PDB entry 4XPD | X-ray diffraction, 2.81 A resolution | chains A and C of the 4 polymer chains in the assembly

[Chain A]
Protein: N-terminal acetyltransferase A complex subunit NAT1
Organism: Saccharomyces cerevisiae
UniProtKB: P12945 (NAT1_YEAST); residues 1-854 here = UniProt positions 1-854
Chain sequence (854 residues; numbered 1 to 854; the number before each row is that of its first residue):
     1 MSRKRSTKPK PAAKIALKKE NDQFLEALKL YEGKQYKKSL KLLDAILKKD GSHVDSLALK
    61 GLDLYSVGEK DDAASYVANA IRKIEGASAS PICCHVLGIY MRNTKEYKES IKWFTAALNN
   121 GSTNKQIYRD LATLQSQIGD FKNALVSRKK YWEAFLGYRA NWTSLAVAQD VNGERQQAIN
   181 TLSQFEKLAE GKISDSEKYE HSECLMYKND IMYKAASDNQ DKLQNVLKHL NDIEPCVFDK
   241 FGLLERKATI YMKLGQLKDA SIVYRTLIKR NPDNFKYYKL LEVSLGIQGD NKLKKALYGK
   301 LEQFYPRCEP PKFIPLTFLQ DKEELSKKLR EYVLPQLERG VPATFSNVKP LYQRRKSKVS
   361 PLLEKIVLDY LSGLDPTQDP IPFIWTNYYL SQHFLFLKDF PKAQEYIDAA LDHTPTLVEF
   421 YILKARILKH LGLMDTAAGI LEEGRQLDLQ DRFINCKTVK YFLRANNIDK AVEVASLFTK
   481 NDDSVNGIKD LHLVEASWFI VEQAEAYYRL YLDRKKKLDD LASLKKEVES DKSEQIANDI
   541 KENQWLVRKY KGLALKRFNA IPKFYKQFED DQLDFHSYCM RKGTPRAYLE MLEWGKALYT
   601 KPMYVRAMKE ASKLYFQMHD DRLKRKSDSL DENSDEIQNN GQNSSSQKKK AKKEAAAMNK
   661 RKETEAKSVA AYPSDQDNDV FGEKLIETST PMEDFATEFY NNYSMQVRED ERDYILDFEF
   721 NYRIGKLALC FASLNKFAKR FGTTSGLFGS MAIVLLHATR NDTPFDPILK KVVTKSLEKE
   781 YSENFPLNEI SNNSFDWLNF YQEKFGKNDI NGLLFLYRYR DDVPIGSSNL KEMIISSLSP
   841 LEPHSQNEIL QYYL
Disordered / not traced: 1-21, 85-89, 527-534, 625-659, 766-771, 790-794
Residues lining bound ligands: guanosine-5',3'-tetraphosphate (G4P): K349, Q353, R426, K429, H430, K457, K460, Y461
Swiss-Prot annotation at these positions:
  - modified residue: S2 (N-acetylserine), S674 (Phosphoserine)

[Chain C]
Protein: N-terminal acetyltransferase A complex subunit NAT5
Organism: Saccharomyces cerevisiae
Notes: EC 2.3.1.-
UniProtKB: Q08689 (NAT5_YEAST); numbering as in UniProt (aligned over 1-176)
Chain sequence (176 residues; each row starts with the number of its first residue):
     1 MGRDICTLDN VYANNLGMLT KLAHVTVPNL YQDAFFSALF AEDSLVAKNK KPSSKKDVHF
    61 TQMAYYSEIP VGGLVAKLVP KKQNELSLKG IQIEFLGVLP NYRHKSIGSK LLKFAEDKCS
   121 ECHQHNVFVY LPAVDDLTKQ WFIAHGFEQV GETVNNFIKG VNGDEQDAIL LKKHIS
Disordered / not traced: 1-2, 43-56, 81-85
Residues lining bound ligands: acetyl coenzyme A (ACO): T26, V27, L30, Y31, I93, E94, F95, L96, G97, V98, Y102, R103, H104, K105, S106, I107, G108, S109, V129, Y130, L131, T138, W141, A144, H145

[Interface between chain A and chain C]
Pairs across the interface - 25 pairs, chain A then chain C:
  P376(A) with N101(C)
  T377(A) with N101(C); K105(C), hydrogen bond (backbone-side chain)
  P380(A) with Y102(C), hydrophobic
  I381(A) with Y66(C), hydrophobic; S67(C); I69(C), hydrophobic
  I384(A) with Y102(C)
  H413(A) with N101(C), hydrogen bond; Y102(C)
  T414(A) with I69(C); Y102(C), hydrogen bond
  P415(A) with L99(C)
  T416(A) with M18(C); I69(C); P70(C), hydrogen bond (side chain-backbone)
  Y421(A) with K21(C)
  Q446(A) with G17(C)
  L447(A) with N14(C); G17(C); M18(C)
  D448(A) with N14(C)
  L449(A) with A13(C); N14(C), hydrogen bond (backbone-backbone)
  Q450(A) with N14(C)
Interface residues without a listed pair, chain A (16 interface residues in all): L417
Interface residues without a listed pair, chain C (16 interface residues in all): N15, L22, V25

[Summary]
The chain A/chain C interface involves 16 residues from each chain, with 5 hydrogen bonds. Polar contacts
include T377(A)-K105(C), H413(A)-N101(C) and T414(A)-Y102(C). Chain A binds guanosine-5',3'-tetraphosphate.
Chain C binds acetyl coenzyme A.
Chain A is N-terminal acetyltransferase A complex subunit NAT1 and chain C is N-terminal acetyltransferase A
complex subunit NAT5, both from Saccharomyces cerevisiae; the structure, Crystal structure of yeast N-terminal
acetyltransferase NatE (ppGpp) in complex with a bisubstrate, was determined by X-ray diffraction.
